PDB entry 5UQE | X-ray diffraction, 3.60 A resolution | chains B and C of the 4 polymer chains in the assembly

== Chain B ==
Name: Glutaminase kidney isoform, mitochondrial
Organism: Homo sapiens
Notes: EC 3.5.1.2
UniProtKB: O94925 (GLSK_HUMAN); residues 137-656 here = UniProt positions 137-656
Amino-acid sequence (520 residues; row label = number of the first residue in the row):
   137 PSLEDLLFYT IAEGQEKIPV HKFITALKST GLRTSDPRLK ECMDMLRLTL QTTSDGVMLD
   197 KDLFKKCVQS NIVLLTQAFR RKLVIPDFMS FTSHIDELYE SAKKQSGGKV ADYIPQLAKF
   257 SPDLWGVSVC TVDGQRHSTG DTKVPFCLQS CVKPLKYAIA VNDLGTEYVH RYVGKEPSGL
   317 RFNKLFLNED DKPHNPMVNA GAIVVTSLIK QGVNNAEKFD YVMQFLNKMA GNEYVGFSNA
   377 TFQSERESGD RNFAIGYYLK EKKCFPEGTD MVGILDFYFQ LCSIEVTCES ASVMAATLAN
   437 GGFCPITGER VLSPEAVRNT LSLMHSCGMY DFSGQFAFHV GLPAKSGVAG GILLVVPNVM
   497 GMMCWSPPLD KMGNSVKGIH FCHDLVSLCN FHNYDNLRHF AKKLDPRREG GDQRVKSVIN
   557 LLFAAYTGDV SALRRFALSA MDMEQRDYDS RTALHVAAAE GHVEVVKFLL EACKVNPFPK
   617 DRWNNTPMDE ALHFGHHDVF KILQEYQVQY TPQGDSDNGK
Unresolved in the structure: 137-138, 644-656
Sequence notes: conflict Leu219 (Phe in O94925)
Swiss-Prot annotation at these positions:
  - region: Gly315 to Phe322 (Highly mobile activation loop)
  - binding site (substrate): Ser286, Asn335, Glu381, Asn388, Tyr414, Tyr466, Val484
  - modified residue: Lys164 (N6-succinyllysine), Lys311 (N6-acetyllysine), Ser652 (Phosphoserine)
  - natural variant: Arg272 (R272K: In DEE71), Pro313 (P313L: In GDPAG), Ser482 (S482C: In CASGID)
  - mutagenesis: Tyr249 (Y249A: Loss of enzyme activity), Ser286 (S286A: Loss of enzyme activity), Lys289 (K289A: Loss of enzyme activity), Phe318 (F318Y: No effect on catalytic activity. Loss of inhibition by BPTES; when associated with S-322), Leu321 (L321A: Decreased enzyme activity), Phe322 (F322S: No effect on catalytic activity. Loss of inhibition by BPTES; when associated with Y-318), Leu323 (L323A: Decreased enzyme activity), Tyr394 (Y394A: Decreased enzyme activity; Y394L: No effect on catalytic activity. Loss of inhibition by BPTES), Tyr466 (Y466A: Loss of enzyme activity)
Residues lining bound ligands: 04A (N,N'-[sulfanediylbis(ethane-2,1-diyl-1,3,4-thiadiazole-5,2-diyl)]bis(2-phenylacetamide)): Lys320, Leu321, Phe322, Leu323, Asn324, Glu325, Asp327, Tyr394, Lys398

== Chain C ==
Name: Glutaminase kidney isoform, mitochondrial
Organism: Homo sapiens
Notes: EC 3.5.1.2
UniProtKB: O94925 (GLSK_HUMAN); the construct has insertions or renumbered stretches relative to UniProt, so the offset changes along the chain: 137-543 = UniProt 137-543; 554-665 = UniProt 545-656
Amino-acid sequence (520 residues; row label = number of the first residue in the row; note: 9 numbers in that range are skipped by the numbering (no residue carries them; nothing is unmodelled there)):
   137 PSLEDLLFYT IAEGQEKIPV HKFITALKST GLRTSDPRLK ECMDMLRLTL QTTSDGVMLD
   197 KDLFKKCVQS NIVLLTQAFR RKLVIPDFMS FTSHIDELYE SAKKQSGGKV ADYIPQLAKF
   257 SPDLWGVSVC TVDGQRHSTG DTKVPFCLQS CVKPLKYAIA VNDLGTEYVH RYVGKEPSGL
   317 RFNKLFLNED DKPHNPMVNA GAIVVTSLIK QGVNNAEKFD YVMQFLNKMA GNEYVGFSNA
   377 TFQSERESGD RNFAIGYYLK EKKCFPEGTD MVGILDFYFQ LCSIEVTCES ASVMAATLAN
   437 GGFCPITGER VLSPEAVRNT LSLMHSCGMY DFSGQFAFHV GLPAKSGVAG GILLVVPNVM
   497 GMMCWSPPLD KMGNSVKGIH FCHDLVSLCN FHNYDNLRHF AKKLDPR
   550 R
   554 EGGDQRVKSV INLLFAAYTG DVSALRRFAL SAMDMEQRDY DSRTALHVAA AEGHVEVVKF
   614 LLEACKVNPF PKDRWNNTPM DEALHFGHHD VFKILQEYQV QYTPQGDSDN GK
Unresolved in the structure: 137, 554-562, 640-665
Sequence notes: conflict Leu219 (Phe in O94925)
Swiss-Prot annotation at these positions:
  - region: Gly315 to Phe322 (Highly mobile activation loop)
  - binding site (substrate): Ser286, Asn335, Glu381, Asn388, Tyr414, Tyr466, Val484
  - modified residue: Lys164 (N6-succinyllysine), Lys311 (N6-acetyllysine), Ser661 (Phosphoserine)
Residues lining bound ligands: 04A (N,N'-[sulfanediylbis(ethane-2,1-diyl-1,3,4-thiadiazole-5,2-diyl)]bis(2-phenylacetamide)): Lys320, Leu321, Phe322, Leu323, Asn324, Glu325, Tyr394, Lys398

== Interface between chain B and chain C ==
Residue-residue contacts (18; chain B residue first):
  Phe322(B) with Tyr394(C), hydrophobic
  Gly385(B) with Tyr393(C); Glu397(C)
  Asp386(B) with Tyr393(C), hydrogen bond (backbone-side chain); Lys396(C), salt bridge
  Arg387(B) with Tyr393(C), hydrogen bond (backbone-side chain); Glu397(C)
  Phe389(B) with Tyr393(C), hydrophobic
  Ala390(B) with Ala390(C); Tyr393(C), hydrophobic
  Tyr393(B) with Asp386(C); Ala390(C), hydrophobic
  Tyr394(B) with Phe322(C), hydrophobic; Arg387(C); Ala390(C)
  Lys396(B) with Asp386(C)
  Glu397(B) with Asp386(C); Arg387(C), hydrogen bond (side chain-backbone)
Other interface residues (no listed pair), chain B (12 interface residues in all): Leu321, Glu383
Other interface residues (no listed pair), chain C (11 interface residues in all): Leu321, Ser384, Phe389

== Summary ==
12 residues of chain B face 11 of chain C across their interface; the contacts include 3 hydrogen bonds and 1
salt bridge. Polar pairs include Asp386(B)-Lys396(C), Asp386(B)-Tyr393(C) and Arg387(B)-Tyr393(C). Compound
04A is bound between chain B and chain C.
Chain B and chain C are both Glutaminase kidney isoform, mitochondrial (Homo sapiens); the structure,
Multidomain structure of human kidney-type glutaminase(KGA/GLS), was determined by X-ray diffraction together
with 5U0I, 5U0J and 5U0K from the same study.
